7UX9 - chains F and Z of the 11 polymer chains in the assembly; structure by electron microscopy, 3.20 A resolution.

# Chain F
Protein: Histone H3.3
Organism: Arabidopsis thaliana
UniProt: P59169 (H33_ARATH); residues 0-135 here correspond to UniProt positions 1-136 (UniProt number = residue number + 1)
Chain sequence (136 residues; each row starts with the number of its first residue; numbering starts at 0):
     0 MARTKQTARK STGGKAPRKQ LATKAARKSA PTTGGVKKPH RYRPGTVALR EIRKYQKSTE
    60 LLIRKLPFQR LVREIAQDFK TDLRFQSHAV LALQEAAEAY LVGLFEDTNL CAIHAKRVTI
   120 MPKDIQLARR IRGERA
Unresolved in the structure: 0-39, 135
Swiss-Prot annotation at these positions:
  - site: Lys-14 (Not N6-methylated), Lys-27 (Not N6-acetylated), Thr-31 (Impaired recognition by ATXR5 and ATXR6), Lys-36 (Not N6-acetylated)
  - modified residue: Lys-4 (N6,N6,N6-trimethyllysine), Lys-9 (N6,N6,N6-trimethyllysine), Ser-10 (Phosphoserine), Thr-11 (Phosphothreonine), Lys-14 (N6-acetyllysine), Lys-18 (N6-acetyllysine), Lys-23 (N6-acetyllysine), Lys-27 (N6,N6,N6-trimethyllysine), Ser-28 (Phosphoserine), Lys-36 (N6,N6,N6-trimethyllysine)
Reported in the primary citation:
  - specificity-determining residues: Thr-80 (proposed by the authors, not directly observed)

# Chain Z
Molecule: antisense strand (147-nt DNA)
Sequence (147 nucleotides; numbered 1 to 147; the number before each row is that of its first residue):
     1 ACAGGATGTA TATATGTGAC ACGTGCCTGG AGACTAGGGA GTAATCCCCT TGGCGGTTAA
    61 AACGCGGGGG ACAGCGCGTA CGTGCGTTTA AGCGGTGCTA GAGCTGTCTA CGACCAATTG
   121 AGCGGCCTCG GCACCGGGAT TCTCCAG
Unresolved in the structure: 1-5, 147

# How chain F and chain Z interact
Contacting residue pairs - 12 pairs, chain F then chain Z:
  Arg-40(F) / DG84(Z)  phosphate contact
  Tyr-41(F) / DG84(Z)  phosphate contact
  Gly-44(F) / DT83(Z)  phosphate contact
  Val-46(F) / DT83(Z)  phosphate contact
  Arg-49(F) / DA10(Z)  salt bridge to the phosphate
  Arg-63(F) / DG92(Z)  salt bridge to the phosphate
  Lys-64(F) / DG92(Z)  phosphate contact
  Leu-65(F) / DA91(Z)  phosphate contact
  Leu-65(F) / DG92(Z)  phosphate contact
  Pro-66(F) / DA91(Z)  phosphate contact
  Arg-69(F) / DA91(Z)  salt bridge to the phosphate
  Arg-83(F) / DG101(Z)  sugar contact
Interface residues without a listed pair, chain F (14 interface residues in all): Pro-43, Thr-45, Ala-47
Interface residues without a listed pair, chain Z (9 interface residues in all): DT9, DG82, DA100

# In short
The interface between chain F and chain Z involves 14 residues on one side and 9 on the other; the contacts
include 3 salt bridges. Polar contacts include Arg-49(F)/DA10(Z), Arg-63(F)/DG92(Z) and Arg-69(F)/DA91(Z). The
paper reports the specificity determinant Thr-80(F).
Here chain F is Histone H3.3 (Arabidopsis thaliana) and chain Z is antisense strand (147-nt DNA). Entry 7UX9
(Arabidopsis DDM1 bound to nucleosome (H2A.W, H2B, H3.3, H4, with 147 bp DNA)) was determined by electron
microscopy.
